Entry 1SOK (X-ray diffraction, 1.60 A resolution); this record covers chains A and B.

== Chain A (and B) ==
Name: Transthyretin
Organism: Homo sapiens
Notes: chain B of this document is another copy of the same molecule, construct and numbering; everything in this record applies to it too
Reference sequence: P02766 (TTHY_HUMAN); residues 1-127 here correspond to UniProt positions 21-147 (UniProt number = residue number + 20)
Amino-acid sequence (127 residues; each row starts with the number of its first residue):
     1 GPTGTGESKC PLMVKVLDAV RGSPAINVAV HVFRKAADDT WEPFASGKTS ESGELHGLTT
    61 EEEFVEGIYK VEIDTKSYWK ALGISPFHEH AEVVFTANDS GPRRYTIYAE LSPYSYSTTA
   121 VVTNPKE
Disordered / not traced: 1-9, 126-127 (chain B: 1-9, 125-127)
Construct notes: engineered mutation Tyr-108 (Ala128 in P02766), Glu-110 (Leu130 in P02766)
UniProt features mapped onto this chain:
  - binding site (L-thyroxine): Lys-15, Glu-54, Ser-117
  - modified residue: Cys-10 (Sulfocysteine), Glu-42 (4-carboxyglutamate), Ser-52 (Phosphoserine)
  - glycosylation: Asn-98 (N-linked (GlcNAc...) asparagine)

== How chain A and chain B interact ==
Contacting residue pairs - 43 pairs, chain A then chain B:
  Phe-87(A) with Phe-95(B), hydrophobic; Thr-96(B); Tyr-105(B), hydrophobic; Ile-107(B), hydrophobic; Ala-120(B), hydrophobic
  His-88(A) with Val-93(B); Val-94(B); Thr-118(B)
  Glu-89(A) with Ile-68(B); Val-94(B), hydrogen bond (backbone-backbone); Thr-96(B), hydrogen bond
  His-90(A) with Val-94(B)
  Glu-92(A) with Glu-92(B); Val-94(B); Tyr-116(B), hydrogen bond (backbone-side chain)
  Val-93(A) with His-88(B)
  Val-94(A) with His-88(B); Glu-89(B), hydrogen bond (backbone-backbone); His-90(B); Glu-92(B)
  Phe-95(A) with Phe-87(B), hydrophobic
  Thr-96(A) with Glu-89(B), hydrogen bond
  Tyr-105(A) with Phe-87(B), hydrophobic
  Ile-107(A) with Phe-87(B), hydrophobic
  Tyr-114(A) with Thr-119(B); Ala-120(B), hydrogen bond (backbone-backbone)
  Ser-115(A) with Thr-118(B), hydrogen bond (side chain-backbone); Thr-119(B), hydrogen bond
  Tyr-116(A) with Glu-92(B), hydrogen bond (side chain-backbone); Tyr-116(B); Ser-117(B); Thr-118(B), hydrogen bond (backbone-backbone)
  Ser-117(A) with Tyr-116(B); Ser-117(B)
  Thr-118(A) with His-88(B); Ser-115(B), hydrogen bond (backbone-side chain); Tyr-116(B), hydrogen bond (backbone-backbone)
  Thr-119(A) with Tyr-114(B); Ser-115(B), hydrogen bond
  Ala-120(A) with Phe-87(B), hydrophobic; Tyr-114(B), hydrogen bond (backbone-backbone)
  Val-122(A) with Phe-87(B), hydrophobic; Tyr-114(B), hydrophobic
Interface residues without a listed pair, chain A (21 interface residues in all): Ile-68, Lys-76
Interface residues without a listed pair, chain B (22 interface residues in all): Lys-70, Lys-76, Val-122

== Overview ==
Chain A and chain B form an interface of 21 and 22 residues respectively, with 14 hydrogen bonds. Polar
contacts include Glu-89(A)/Thr-96(B), Glu-92(A)/Tyr-116(B) and Ser-115(A)/Thr-118(B). From UniProt: 3
L-thyroxine-binding residues on chain A.
Chain A and chain B are both Transthyretin (Homo sapiens); the structure, Crystal structure of the
transthyretin mutant A108Y/L110E solved in space group p21212, was determined by X-ray diffraction, deposited
together with 1SOQ.
